Entry 9EXH (electron microscopy, 3.90 A resolution); this record covers chain A.

[Chain A]
Protein: Adenine-specific methyltransferase BrxX
Source organism: Escherichia coli
Notes: EC 2.1.1.72
UniProt: P0DUF9 (PGLX_ECOHS); residues 1-1205 here = UniProt positions 1-1205
Amino-acid sequence (1205 residues; numbered 1 to 1205; the number before each row is that of its first residue):
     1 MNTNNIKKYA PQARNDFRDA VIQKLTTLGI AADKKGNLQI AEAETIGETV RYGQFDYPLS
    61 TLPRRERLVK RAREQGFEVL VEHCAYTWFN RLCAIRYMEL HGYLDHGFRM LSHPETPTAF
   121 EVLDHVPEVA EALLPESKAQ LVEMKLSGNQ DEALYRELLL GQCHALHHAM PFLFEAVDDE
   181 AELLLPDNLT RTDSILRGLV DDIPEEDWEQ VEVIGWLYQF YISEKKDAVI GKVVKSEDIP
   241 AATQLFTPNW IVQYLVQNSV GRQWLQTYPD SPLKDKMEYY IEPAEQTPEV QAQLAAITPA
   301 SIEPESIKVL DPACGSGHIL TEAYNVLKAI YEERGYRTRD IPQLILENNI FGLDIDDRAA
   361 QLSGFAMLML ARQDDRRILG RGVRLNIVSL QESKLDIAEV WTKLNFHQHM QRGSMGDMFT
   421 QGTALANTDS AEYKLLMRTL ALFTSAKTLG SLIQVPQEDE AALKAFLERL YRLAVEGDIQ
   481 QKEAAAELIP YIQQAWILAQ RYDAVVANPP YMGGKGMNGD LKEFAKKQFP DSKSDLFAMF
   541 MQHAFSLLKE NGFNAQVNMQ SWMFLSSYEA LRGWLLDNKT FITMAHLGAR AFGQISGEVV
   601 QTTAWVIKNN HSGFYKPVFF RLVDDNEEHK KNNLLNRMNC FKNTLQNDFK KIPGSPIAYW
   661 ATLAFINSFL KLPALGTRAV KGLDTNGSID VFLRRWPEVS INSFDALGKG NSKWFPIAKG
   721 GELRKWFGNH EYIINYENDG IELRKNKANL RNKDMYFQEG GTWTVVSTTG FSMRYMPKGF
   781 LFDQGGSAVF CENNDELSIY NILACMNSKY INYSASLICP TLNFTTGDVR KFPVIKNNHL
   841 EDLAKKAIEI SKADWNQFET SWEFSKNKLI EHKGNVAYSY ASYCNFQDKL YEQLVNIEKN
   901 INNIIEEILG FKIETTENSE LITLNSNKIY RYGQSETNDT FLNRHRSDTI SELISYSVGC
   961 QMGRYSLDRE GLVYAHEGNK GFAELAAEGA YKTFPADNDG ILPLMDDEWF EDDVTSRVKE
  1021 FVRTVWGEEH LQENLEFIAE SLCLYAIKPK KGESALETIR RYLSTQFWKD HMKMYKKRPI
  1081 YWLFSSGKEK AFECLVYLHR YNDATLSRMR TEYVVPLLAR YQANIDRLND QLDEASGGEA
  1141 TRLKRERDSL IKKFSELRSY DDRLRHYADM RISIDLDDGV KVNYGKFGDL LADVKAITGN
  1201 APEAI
What the authors report for this chain:
  - mutagenesis - Y511A: unchanged stability
  - mutagenesis - Y511A: abolished growth in response to BREX defense

[In short]
From the paper: Y511A abolishes growth in response to BREX defense; Y511A leaves stability unchanged.
Chain A is Adenine-specific methyltransferase BrxX (Escherichia coli); the structure, Cryo-EM structure of the
Apo E. coli BrxX methyltransferase, was determined by electron microscopy, deposited together with 9EWZ and
9EX7.
